Entry 7SK8 (electron microscopy, 3.30 A resolution); this record covers chains A and D of the 6 polymer chains in the assembly.

Chain A:
Protein: Atypical chemokine receptor 3
Source organism: Homo sapiens
Reference sequence: P25106 (ACKR3_HUMAN); residue numbers follow UniProt; this construct covers 2-362
Amino-acid sequence (393 residues; row label = number of the first residue in the row; numbers below 1 keep their minus sign (Gly-1 is residue -1)):
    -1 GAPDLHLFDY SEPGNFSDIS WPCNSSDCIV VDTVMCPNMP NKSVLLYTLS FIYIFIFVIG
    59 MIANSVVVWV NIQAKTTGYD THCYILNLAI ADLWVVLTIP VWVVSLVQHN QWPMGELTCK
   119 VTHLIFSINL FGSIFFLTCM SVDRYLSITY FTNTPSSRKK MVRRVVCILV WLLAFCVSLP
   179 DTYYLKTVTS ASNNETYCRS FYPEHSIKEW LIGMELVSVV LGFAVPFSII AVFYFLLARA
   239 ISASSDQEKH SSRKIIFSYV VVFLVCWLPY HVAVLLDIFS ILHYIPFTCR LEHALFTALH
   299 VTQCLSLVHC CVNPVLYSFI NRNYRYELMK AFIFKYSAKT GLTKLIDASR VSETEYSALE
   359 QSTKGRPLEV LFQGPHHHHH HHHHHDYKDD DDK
Not modelled in the structure: -1 to 25, 332-391
Differences from the reference sequence: cloning artifact (-1 to 1); expression tag (363-391)
UniProt features mapped onto this chain:
  - region: Tyr324 to Lys362 (C-terminal cytoplasmic tail)
  - modified residue (Phosphoserine): Ser347, Ser350, Ser355
  - glycosylation (N-linked (GlcNAc...) asparagine): Asn13, Asn22, Asn39
Disulfide bonds: Cys117-Cys196
Ligand contacts:
  - GJ9 ((1R)-4-[7-(3-carboxypropoxy)-6-methylquinolin-8-yl]-1-{[2-(4-hydroxypiperidin-1-yl)-1,3-thiazol-4-yl]methyl}-1,4-diazepan-1-ium): Tyr51, Trp100, Ser103, Asn108, Trp110, His121, Phe124, Ser125, Leu128, Phe129, Ile132, Asp179, Ser216, Gly220, Trp265, Tyr268, His269, Gln301, Ser304, Leu305
  - Lauryl Maltose Neopentyl Glycol (LMN): Val140, Tyr143, Leu144, Tyr148, Ile227, Val230, Phe231, Leu234
From the paper describing this entry:
  - binding site for GJ9: His269
  - mutagenesis - W100A, F124A, D179A, R197A, E213A, D275A: decreased signaling with Stromal cell-derived factor 1 (citing earlier work)
  - mutagenesis - Y268A, Q301A: decreased signaling with Stromal cell-derived factor 1
  - specificity-determining residues: Ser216, Leu305 (proposed by the authors, not directly observed)
  - mutagenesis - Y315A: decreased signaling (citing earlier work)
  - mutagenesis - Y268A, Q301A: increased signaling (constitutive activity)
  - mutagenesis - Y257L: decreased signaling in response to constitutive

Chain D:
Protein: CID25 Fab heavy chain
Source organism: Homo sapiens
Notes: antibody fragment or engineered binder
Amino-acid sequence (236 residues; each row starts with the number of its first residue):
     1 EISEVQLVES GGGLVQPGGS LRLSCAASGF NFSYSSIHWV RQAPGKGLEW VAYIYSSYGY
    61 TSYADSVKGR FTISADTSKN TAYLQMNSLR AEDTAVYYCA RVYPWWYYKY YHGALDYWGQ
   121 GTLVTVSSAS TKGPSVFPLA PSSKSTSGGT AALGCLVKDY FPEPVTVSWN SGALTSGVHT
   181 FPAVLQSSGL YSLSSVVTVP SSSLGTQTYI CNVNHKPSNT KVDKKVEPKS CDKTHT
Not modelled in the structure: 1-3, 131-236
Disulfide bonds: Cys25-Cys99

Interface between chain A and chain D:
Contacting residue pairs - 21 pairs, chain A then chain D:
  Thr31(A) with Tyr34(D)
  Val32(A) with Tyr34(D), hydrogen bond (backbone-side chain)
  Met33(A) with Tyr34(D); Ser57(D); Tyr58(D)
  Cys34(A) with Tyr58(D), hydrogen bond (backbone-side chain)
  Asn36(A) with Tyr58(D)
  Ala189(A) with Tyr53(D)
  Ser190(A) with Tyr53(D); Tyr55(D); Tyr60(D); Tyr111(D)
  Asn191(A) with Tyr60(D)
  Asn192(A) with Tyr53(D); Thr61(D)
  Arg197(A) with Tyr108(D)
  Phe199(A) with Tyr108(D)
  Tyr200(A) with Tyr108(D)
  Glu202(A) with Tyr108(D); Lys109(D), salt bridge
  Ile205(A) with Tyr108(D), hydrophobic
Also at the interface, not in a pair above, chain D (12 interface residues in all): Ser33, Ser62

Overview:
The interface between chain A and chain D involves 14 residues on one side and 12 on the other, with 2
hydrogen bonds and 1 salt bridge. Polar pairs include Glu202(A)-Lys109(D), Val32(A)-Tyr34(D) and
Cys34(A)-Tyr58(D). From the paper: a binding site for GJ9 at His269(A); W100A, F124A and D179A of chain A,
among others, reduce signaling with Stromal cell-derived factor 1; 10 substitutions were tested in all.
Chain A is Atypical chemokine receptor 3 and chain D is CID25 Fab heavy chain, both from Homo sapiens; the
structure, Cryo-EM structure of human ACKR3 in complex with CXCL12, a small molecule partial agonist CCX662,
an ..., was determined by electron microscopy (same publication as 7SK3, 7SK4, 7SK5, 7SK6, 7SK7 and 7SK9).
